4O5I - chains A and C of the 12 polymer chains in the assembly; structure by X-ray diffraction, 6.50 A resolution (low resolution: residue-level contacts below are approximate; hydrogen-bond / salt-bridge calls are withheld).

# Chain A (and C)
Molecule: Hemagglutinin HA1 chain
From: Influenza A virus
Notes: fragment: Hemagglutinin HA1 chain; chain C of this document is another copy of the same molecule, construct and numbering; everything in this record applies to it too
Reference sequence: R9U684 (R9U684_9INFA); residues 11-329 here correspond to UniProt positions 27-345 (UniProt number = residue number + 16)
Sequence (323 residues; each row starts with the number of its first residue):
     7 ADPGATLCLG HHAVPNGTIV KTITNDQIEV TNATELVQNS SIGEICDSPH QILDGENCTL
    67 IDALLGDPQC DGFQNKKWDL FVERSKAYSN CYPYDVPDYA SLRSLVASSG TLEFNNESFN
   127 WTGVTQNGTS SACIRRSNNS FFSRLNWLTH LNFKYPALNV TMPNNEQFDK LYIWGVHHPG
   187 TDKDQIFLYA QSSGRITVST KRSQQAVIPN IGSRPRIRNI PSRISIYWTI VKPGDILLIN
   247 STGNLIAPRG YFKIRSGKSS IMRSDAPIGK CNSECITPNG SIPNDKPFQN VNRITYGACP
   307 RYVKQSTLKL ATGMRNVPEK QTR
Disordered / not traced: 7-8, 326-329
Differences from the reference sequence: expression tag (7-10)
Disulfide bonds: Cys52-Cys277, Cys64-Cys76, Cys97-Cys139, Cys281-Cys305
Covalent attachments: glycan linked to Asn38; N-acetylglucosamine (NAG) linked to Asn63, Asn133, Asn165, Asn246, Asn285
What the authors report for this chain:
  - post-translational modification sites: Asn133
  - post-translational modification sites: Asn22, Asn38, Asn165, Asn285 (by similarity / conservation)

# How chain A and chain C interact
Contacting residue pairs - 17 pairs, chain A then chain C:
  Asp101(A) - Gln210(C)
  Asn216(A) - Arg201(C)
  Asn216(A) - Thr203(C)
  Asn216(A) - Ala212(C)
  Ile217(A) - Arg201(C)
  Ser219(A) - Leu244(C)
  Arg220(A) - Ser205(C)
  Arg220(A) - Gln210(C)
  Arg220(A) - Leu244(C)
  Pro221(A) - Ser205(C)
  Pro221(A) - Thr206(C)
  Pro221(A) - Lys207(C)
  Pro221(A) - Ile242(C)
  Pro221(A) - Leu244(C)
  Ile223(A) - Lys207(C)
  Arg229(A) - Gln210(C)
  Ser231(A) - Gln210(C)
Also at the interface, not in a pair above, chain A (10 interface residues in all): His184

# In short
10 residues of chain A and 9 residues of chain C are in contact. Covalently linked N-acetylglucosamine: at
Asn63(A), Asn133(A), Asn165(A), Asn246(A) and Asn285(A). The paper reports modification sites Asn133(A),
Asn22(A) and Asn38(A) among others.
Chain A and chain C are both Hemagglutinin HA1 chain (Influenza A virus); the structure, Crystal structure of
broadly neutralizing antibody F045-092 in complex with A/Victoria/361/2011 (H3N2) influenza hemagglutinin, was
determined by X-ray diffraction together with 4O5L and 4O5N from the same study.
